Entry 6PPD (electron microscopy, 3.70 A resolution); this record covers chains W and T of the 16 polymer chains in the assembly.

== Chain W (and T) ==
Name: Major capsid protein
Source organism: Human herpesvirus 8
Notes: chain T of this document is another copy of the same molecule, construct and numbering; everything in this record applies to it too
UniProtKB: D0UZN7 (D0UZN7_HHV8); residues 1-1376 here = UniProt positions 1-1376
Amino-acid sequence (1376 residues; numbered 1 to 1376; the number before each row is that of its first residue):
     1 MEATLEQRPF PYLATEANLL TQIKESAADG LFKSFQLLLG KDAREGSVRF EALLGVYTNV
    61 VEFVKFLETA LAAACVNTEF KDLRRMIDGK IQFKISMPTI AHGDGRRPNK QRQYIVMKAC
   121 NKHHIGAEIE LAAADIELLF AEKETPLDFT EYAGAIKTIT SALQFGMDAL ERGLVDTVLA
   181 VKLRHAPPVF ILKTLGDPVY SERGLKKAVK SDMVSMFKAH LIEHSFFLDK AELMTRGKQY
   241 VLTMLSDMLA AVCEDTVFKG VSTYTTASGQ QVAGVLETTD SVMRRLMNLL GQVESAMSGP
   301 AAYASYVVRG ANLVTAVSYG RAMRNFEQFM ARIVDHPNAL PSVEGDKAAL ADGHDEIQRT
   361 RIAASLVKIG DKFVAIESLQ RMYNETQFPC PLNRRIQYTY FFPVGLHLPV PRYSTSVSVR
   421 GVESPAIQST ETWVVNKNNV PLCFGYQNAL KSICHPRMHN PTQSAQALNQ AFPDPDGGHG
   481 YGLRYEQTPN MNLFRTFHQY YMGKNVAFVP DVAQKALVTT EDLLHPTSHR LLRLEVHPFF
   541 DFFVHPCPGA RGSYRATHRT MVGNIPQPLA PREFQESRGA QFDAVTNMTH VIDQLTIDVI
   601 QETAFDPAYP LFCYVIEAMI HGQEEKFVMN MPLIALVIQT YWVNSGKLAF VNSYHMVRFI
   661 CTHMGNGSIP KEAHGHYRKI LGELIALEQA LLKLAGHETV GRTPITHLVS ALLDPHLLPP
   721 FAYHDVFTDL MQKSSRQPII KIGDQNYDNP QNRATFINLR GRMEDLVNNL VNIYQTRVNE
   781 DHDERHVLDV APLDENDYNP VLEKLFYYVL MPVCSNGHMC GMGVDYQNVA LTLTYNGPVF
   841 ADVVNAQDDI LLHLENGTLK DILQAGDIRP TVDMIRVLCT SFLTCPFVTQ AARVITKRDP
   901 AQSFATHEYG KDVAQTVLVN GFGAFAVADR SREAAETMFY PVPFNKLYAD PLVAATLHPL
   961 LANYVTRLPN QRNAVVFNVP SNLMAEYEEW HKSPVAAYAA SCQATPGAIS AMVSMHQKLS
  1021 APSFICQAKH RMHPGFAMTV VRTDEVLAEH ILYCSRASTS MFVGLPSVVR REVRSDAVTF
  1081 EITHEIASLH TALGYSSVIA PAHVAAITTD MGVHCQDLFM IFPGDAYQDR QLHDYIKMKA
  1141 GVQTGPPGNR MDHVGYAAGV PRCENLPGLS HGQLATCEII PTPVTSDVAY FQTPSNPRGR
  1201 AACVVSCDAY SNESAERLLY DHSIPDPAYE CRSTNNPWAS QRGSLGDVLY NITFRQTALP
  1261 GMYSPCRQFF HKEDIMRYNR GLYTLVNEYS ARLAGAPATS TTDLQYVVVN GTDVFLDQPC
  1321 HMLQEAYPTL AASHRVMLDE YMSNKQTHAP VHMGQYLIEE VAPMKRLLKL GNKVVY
Unresolved in the structure: 1142-1163 (chain T: 548-550, 1142-1154)

== Chain W / chain T interface ==
Residue-residue contacts (81):
  Met1(W) with Ile87(T); Asp88(T)
  Glu2(W) with Asp88(T)
  Ala3(W) with Asp88(T), hydrogen bond (backbone-side chain); Gly89(T); Met117(T), hydrophobic
  Thr4(W) with Lys90(T), hydrogen bond (backbone-side chain); Met117(T)
  Leu5(W) with Gln92(T); Ile115(T), hydrophobic; Met117(T), hydrophobic
  Glu6(W) with Lys90(T), salt bridge; Gln92(T), hydrogen bond (backbone-side chain); Arg321(T), salt bridge
  Pro11(W) with Phe329(T); Arg332(T); Ile333(T), hydrophobic
  Tyr12(W) with Gln92(T); Lys94(T)
  Leu13(W) with Asp346(T); Ala349(T), hydrophobic; Leu350(T), hydrophobic
  Ala14(W) with Pro341(T), hydrophobic; Val343(T), hydrophobic; Asp346(T), hydrogen bond (backbone-side chain); Leu350(T)
  Thr15(W) with Val257(T)
  Glu16(W) with Val343(T)
  Ala17(W) with Asp255(T); Thr256(T); Lys259(T)
  Asn18(W) with Asp255(T)
  Leu19(W) with Leu1093(T), hydrophobic
  Leu20(W) with Ile95(T), hydrophobic; Ser96(T); Met97(T), hydrophobic; Pro98(T)
  Thr21(W) with Asp255(T)
  Gln22(W) with Pro198(T); Ser201(T), hydrogen bond; Tyr1283(T)
  Ile23(W) with Tyr114(T), hydrophobic
  Lys24(W) with Arg112(T); Tyr114(T)
  Glu25(W) with Leu205(T); Tyr1283(T), hydrogen bond
  Ser26(W) with Tyr1283(T)
  Asp29(W) with Leu205(T); Lys210(T); Gly1281(T); Leu1282(T); Tyr1283(T)
  Gly30(W) with Tyr1283(T); Thr1284(T)
  Leu31(W) with Tyr1095(T); Tyr1283(T), hydrophobic; Asn1287(T), hydrogen bond (backbone-side chain)
  Phe32(W) with Val116(T), hydrophobic
  Lys33(W) with Met117(T)
  Ser34(W) with Met117(T), hydrogen bond (side chain-backbone)
  Phe35(W) with Ile115(T)
  Gln36(W) with Tyr114(T); Ile115(T), hydrogen bond (backbone-backbone)
  Leu37(W) with Gln113(T); Tyr114(T), hydrophobic
  Leu38(W) with Arg112(T); Gln113(T), hydrogen bond (backbone-backbone); Ile115(T), hydrophobic
  Leu39(W) with Gln111(T)
  Gly40(W) with Gln111(T), hydrogen bond (backbone-backbone)
  Ala43(W) with Gln113(T)
  Glu144(W) with Leu1065(T)
  Thr145(W) with Lys81(T)
  Pro146(W) with Val307(T); Arg309(T); Leu313(T)
  Leu147(W) with Asp82(T); Arg85(T); Leu313(T)
  Asp148(W) with Arg85(T), salt bridge
  Thr150(W) with Leu313(T)
Other interface residues (no listed pair), chain W (45 interface residues in all): Gln7, Phe10, Ala27, Leu53
Other interface residues (no listed pair), chain T (58 interface residues in all): Phe93, Lys110, Lys118, Asp197, Gly260, Val308, Ala316, Val317, Tyr319, Ser342

== Summary ==
The interface between chain W and chain T involves 45 residues on one side and 58 on the other, with 11
hydrogen bonds and 3 salt bridges. Polar contacts include Glu6(W)-Lys90(T), Glu6(W)-Arg321(T) and
Asp148(W)-Arg85(T).
Chain W and chain T are both Major capsid protein (Human herpesvirus 8); the structure, Kaposi's
sarcoma-associated herpesvirus (KSHV), C1 penton vertex register, CATC-absent structure, was determined by
electron microscopy together with 6PPB, 6PPH and 6PPI from the same study.
